Entry 8URF (X-ray diffraction, 1.90 A resolution); this record covers chains L and H of the 3 polymer chains in the assembly.

== Chain L ==
Protein: 8G8 Fab Light Chain
Organism: Homo sapiens
Notes: antibody fragment or engineered binder
Amino-acid sequence (214 residues; row label = number of the first residue in the row):
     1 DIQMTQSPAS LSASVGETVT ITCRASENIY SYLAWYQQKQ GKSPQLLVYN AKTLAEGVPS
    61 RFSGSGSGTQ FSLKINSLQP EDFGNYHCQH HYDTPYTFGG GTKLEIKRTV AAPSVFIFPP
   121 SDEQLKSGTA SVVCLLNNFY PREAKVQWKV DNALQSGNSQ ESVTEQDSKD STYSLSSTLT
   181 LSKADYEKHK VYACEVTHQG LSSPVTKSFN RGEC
Not modelled in the structure: 212-214
Cystine bridges: Cys23-Cys88, Cys134-Cys194

== Chain H ==
Protein: 8G8 Fab Heavy Chain
Organism: Homo sapiens
Notes: antibody fragment or engineered binder
Amino-acid sequence (232 residues; each row starts with the number of its first residue):
     1 EVQLQQSGPE LVRPGTSVKI SCKASGYTFL TYWMNWVKQR PGQGLEWIGQ IFPATGSTHY
    61 NEMFKDKATL NEDTSSNTAY MQLSGLTSED TAVYFCARSR YRNGLDYWGQ GTTLTVSSAS
   121 TKGPSVFPLA PSSKSTSGGT AALGCLVKDY FPEPVTVSWN SGALTSGVHT FPAVLQSSGL
   181 YSLSSVVTVP SSSLGTQTYI CNVNHKPSNT KVDKKVEPKS CGSGSGHHHH HH
Not modelled in the structure: 133-138, 219-232
Modified residues: Glu1 (pyroglutamic acid; PCA)
Cystine bridges: Cys22-Cys96, Cys145-Cys201

== How chain L and chain H interact ==
Contacting residue pairs - 67 pairs, chain L then chain H:
  Tyr32(L) - Arg102(H)  hydrogen bond
  Tyr36(L) - Gly104(H)
  Tyr36(L) - Leu105(H)  hydrogen bond (side chain-backbone)
  Tyr36(L) - Trp108(H)
  Gln38(L) - Gln39(H)  hydrogen bond
  Gln38(L) - Phe95(H)
  Ser43(L) - Phe95(H)
  Ser43(L) - Gly109(H)  hydrogen bond (side chain-backbone)
  Ser43(L) - Gln110(H)  hydrogen bond (side chain-backbone)
  Ser43(L) - Gly111(H)
  Pro44(L) - Phe95(H)
  Pro44(L) - Trp108(H)
  Leu46(L) - Leu105(H)
  Leu46(L) - Asp106(H)
  Tyr49(L) - Asn103(H)
  His87(L) - Leu45(H)
  Gln89(L) - Leu105(H)
  His91(L) - Arg102(H)  hydrogen bond (side chain-backbone)
  His91(L) - Asn103(H)
  His91(L) - Gly104(H)
  Tyr92(L) - Arg102(H)
  Asp93(L) - Arg102(H)  salt bridge
  Thr94(L) - Trp47(H)
  Thr94(L) - Gln50(H)
  Pro95(L) - Trp47(H)  hydrophobic
  Tyr96(L) - Asn35(H)
  Tyr96(L) - Trp47(H)
  Tyr96(L) - Gln50(H)
  Tyr96(L) - Arg102(H)
  Phe98(L) - Leu45(H)
  Phe98(L) - Trp47(H)
  Phe116(L) - Thr140(H)
  Phe116(L) - Ala142(H)  hydrophobic
  Phe118(L) - Leu129(H)
  Phe118(L) - Ala130(H)
  Phe118(L) - Ala142(H)
  Ser121(L) - Phe127(H)
  Ser121(L) - Pro128(H)
  Glu123(L) - Phe127(H)
  Glu123(L) - Pro128(H)
  Glu123(L) - Lys214(H)  salt bridge
  Gln124(L) - Phe127(H)
  Gln124(L) - Lys148(H)
  Ser131(L) - Leu146(H)
  Ser131(L) - Lys148(H)
  Val133(L) - Leu129(H)  hydrophobic
  Leu135(L) - Ala142(H)  hydrophobic
  Leu135(L) - Phe171(H)  hydrophobic
  Leu135(L) - Val186(H)  hydrophobic
  Asn137(L) - His169(H)  hydrogen bond
  Asn137(L) - Thr188(H)
  Asn138(L) - His169(H)  hydrogen bond
  Gln160(L) - Val174(H)
  Gln160(L) - Leu175(H)
  Gln160(L) - Gln176(H)
  Glu161(L) - Val174(H)
  Ser162(L) - Phe171(H)
  Ser162(L) - Pro172(H)  hydrogen bond (side chain-backbone)
  Ser162(L) - Val174(H)
  Val163(L) - Pro172(H)
  Thr164(L) - Phe171(H)
  Asp167(L) - His169(H)
  Ser174(L) - His169(H)  hydrogen bond
  Ser174(L) - Phe171(H)
  Leu175(L) - Phe171(H)
  Ser176(L) - Phe171(H)
  Ser176(L) - Ser184(H)  hydrogen bond
Interface residues without a listed pair, chain L (42 interface residues in all): Ala34, Lys42, Gln45, Asn50, Glu56, Gly100, Thr180
Interface residues without a listed pair, chain H (41 interface residues in all): Val37, Gly44, Glu46, His59, Asn61, Tyr107, Leu143, Thr170

== In short ==
Chain L and chain H form an interface of 42 and 41 residues respectively, with 11 hydrogen bonds and 2 salt
bridges. Polar pairs include Asp93(L)-Arg102(H), Glu123(L)-Lys214(H) and Tyr32(L)-Arg102(H).
Here chain L is 8G8 Fab Light Chain and chain H is 8G8 Fab Heavy Chain, both from Homo sapiens. Entry 8URF
(Crystal Structure of human ASGR2 CRD (Carbohydrate Recognition Domain) bound to 8G8 Fab) was determined by
X-ray diffraction (same publication as 8TS0).
